8IP0 - chains A and F of the 16 polymer chains in the assembly; structure by electron microscopy, 3.60 A resolution.

== Chain A ==
Name: Type I-MYXAN CRISPR-associated protein Cas5/Cmx5/DevS
Source organism: Synechocystis sp. PCC 6714
Reference sequence: A0A068N1Y0 (A0A068N1Y0_SYNY4); residues 1-237 here = UniProt positions 1-237
Amino-acid sequence (237 residues; row label = number of the first residue in the row):
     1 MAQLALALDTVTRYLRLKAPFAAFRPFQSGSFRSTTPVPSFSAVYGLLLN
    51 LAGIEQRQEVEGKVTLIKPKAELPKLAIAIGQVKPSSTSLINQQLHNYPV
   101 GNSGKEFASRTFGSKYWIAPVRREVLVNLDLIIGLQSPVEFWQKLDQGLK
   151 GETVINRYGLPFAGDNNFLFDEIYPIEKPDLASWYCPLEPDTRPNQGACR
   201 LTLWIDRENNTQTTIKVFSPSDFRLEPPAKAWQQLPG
Not modelled in the structure: 1-11, 153-166
Reported in the primary citation:
  - binding site for the 15-nt DNA strand: Asn-102
  - binding site for the 41-nt DNA strand: Gly-101
  - mutagenesis - G101A, N102A: decreased binding to DNA binding affinity
  - mutagenesis - G101A, N102A: decreased binding to DNA

== Chain F ==
Molecule: 44-nt RNA strand
Sequence (44 nucleotides; numbered 1 to 44; the number before each row is that of its first residue):
     1 AGAGCACUUUUAUCACCGUGUCCCCAAUCUGGAUAUUUUGUGUG

== How chain A and chain F interact ==
Residue-residue contacts (41; chain A residue first):
  Arg-25(A) with A3(F), hydrogen bond to the sugar; G4(F), salt bridge to the phosphate
  Phe-27(A) with A3(F), stacking on the base
  Ser-42(A) with A3(F), phosphate contact
  Ala-43(A) with A3(F), phosphate contact
  Gly-46(A) with G2(F), sugar contact; A3(F), phosphate contact
  Leu-47(A) with G2(F), base contact
  Asn-50(A) with A1(F), hydrogen bond to the sugar
  Gln-56(A) with G2(F), phosphate contact
  Glu-61(A) with G4(F), hydrogen bond to the base
  Gly-62(A) with G4(F), base contact
  Lys-63(A) with G4(F), base contact
  Thr-65(A) with G4(F), hydrogen bond to the base
  Asn-92(A) with U9(F), base contact
  Gln-93(A) with U8(F), base contact; U9(F), base contact
  Gln-94(A) with C7(F), phosphate contact; U8(F), phosphate contact; U9(F), sugar contact
  Leu-95(A) with C7(F), phosphate contact; U8(F), hydrogen bond to the base
  His-96(A) with C5(F), sugar contact; A6(F), salt bridge to the phosphate; C7(F), salt bridge to the phosphate
  Ser-114(A) with C7(F), hydrogen bond to the base
  Lys-115(A) with C7(F), hydrogen bond to the base
  Tyr-116(A) with C7(F), base contact
  Ile-118(A) with U8(F), base contact
  Ala-119(A) with U8(F), hydrogen bond to the base
  Pro-120(A) with U8(F), base contact; U9(F), base contact
  Arg-123(A) with C5(F), hydrogen bond to the base
  Asn-167(A) with G2(F), base contact; C5(F), hydrogen bond to the base
  Phe-168(A) with C5(F), base contact
  Leu-169(A) with G2(F), base contact
  Phe-170(A) with G2(F), base contact
  Ile-205(A) with A3(F), base contact
  Arg-207(A) with A3(F), hydrogen bond to the phosphate; G4(F), salt bridge to the phosphate
Also at the interface, not in a pair above, chain A (34 interface residues in all): Ile-54, Glu-55, Thr-202, Gln-212

== Summary ==
34 residues of chain A face 9 of chain F across their interface, with 11 hydrogen bonds, 4 salt bridges and 1
aromatic stacking contact. Polar contacts include Glu-61(A)/G4(F), Thr-65(A)/G4(F) and Leu-95(A)/U8(F). The
paper reports a binding site for the 15-nt DNA strand at Asn-102(A); G101A and N102A of chain A reduce binding
to DNA binding affinity.
Here chain A is Type I-MYXAN CRISPR-associated protein Cas5/Cmx5/DevS (Synechocystis sp. PCC 6714) and chain F
is a 44-nt RNA strand. Entry 8IP0 (Cryo-EM structure of type I-B Cascade bound to a PAM-containing dsDNA
target at 3.6 angstrom resolution) was determined by electron microscopy, deposited together with 8H67.
